9GZO - chains N and B of the 5 polymer chains in the assembly; structure by electron microscopy, 3.15 A resolution.

[Chain N]
Molecule: Non-template strand DNA
Sequence (63 nucleotides; each row starts with the number of its first residue; numbers below 1 keep their minus sign (DA-3 is residue -3)):
    -3 ATGTGTTAGTTGGGGGGTGACTGTTAAAAGTGCATACCGAACAAAGATAA
    47 AATTTGAAATCTG
Disordered / not traced: -3 to 19, 51-59

[Chain B]
Molecule: Dimethyladenosine transferase 2, mitochondrial
From: Homo sapiens
Notes: EC 2.1.1.-
UniProtKB: Q9H5Q4 (TFB2M_HUMAN); residue numbers follow UniProt; this construct covers 60-396
Chain sequence (337 residues; row label = number of the first residue in the row):
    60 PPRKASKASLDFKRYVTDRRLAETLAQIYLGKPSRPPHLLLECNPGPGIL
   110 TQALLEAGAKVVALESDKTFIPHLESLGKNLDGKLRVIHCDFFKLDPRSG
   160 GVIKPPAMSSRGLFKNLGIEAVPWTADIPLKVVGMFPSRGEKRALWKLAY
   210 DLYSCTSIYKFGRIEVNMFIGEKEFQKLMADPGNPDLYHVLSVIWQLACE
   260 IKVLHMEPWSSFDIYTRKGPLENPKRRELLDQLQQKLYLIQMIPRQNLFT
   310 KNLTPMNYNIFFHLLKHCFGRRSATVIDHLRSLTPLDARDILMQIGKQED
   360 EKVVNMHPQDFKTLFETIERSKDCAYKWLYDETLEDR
Disordered / not traced: 60-70, 280-286, 395-396
UniProt features mapped onto this chain:
  - region: Arg330, Arg331 (DNA-binding)
  - binding site (S-adenosyl-L-methionine): Val75, Glu124, Asp150
What the authors report for this chain:
  - binding site for Non-template strand DNA (chain N): Arg157, Ser158, Val161, Lys163, Tyr209
  - mutagenesis - R157G/G160S/V161G/I162S/K163G, R157DEL/S158DEL/G159DEL/G160DEL/V161DEL/I162DEL/K163DEL, S158A/G159A/G160A: abolished catalytic activity
  - mutagenesis - K163A: unchanged catalytic activity
  - mutagenesis - R157A, Y209A: decreased catalytic activity
  - mutagenesis - S158A/G159A/G160A, Y209A: unchanged binding to DNA-directed RNA polymerase, mitochondrial
  - mutagenesis - Y209A (7-fold): decreased binding to ATP

[How chain N and chain B interact]
Pairs across the interface (24):
  DG35(N) - Lys201(B)  salt bridge to the phosphate
  DG35(N) - Lys236(B)  salt bridge to the phosphate
  DG35(N) - His248(B)  sugar contact
  DA36(N) - Lys201(B)  salt bridge to the phosphate
  DA36(N) - Arg202(B)  base contact
  DA36(N) - Trp205(B)  hydrogen bond to the phosphate
  DA36(N) - Leu250(B)  phosphate contact
  DA37(N) - Trp205(B)  phosphate contact
  DA37(N) - Tyr209(B)  stacking on the base
  DA37(N) - Lys325(B)  salt bridge to the phosphate
  DC38(N) - Arg157(B)  hydrogen bond to the base
  DC38(N) - Arg202(B)  salt bridge to the phosphate
  DC38(N) - Lys206(B)  phosphate contact
  DA39(N) - Lys153(B)  phosphate contact
  DA39(N) - Pro156(B)  phosphate contact
  DA39(N) - Arg157(B)  hydrogen bond to the phosphate
  DA39(N) - Ser158(B)  hydrogen bond to the phosphate
  DA39(N) - Val161(B)  hydrogen bond to the base
  DA39(N) - Lys163(B)  hydrogen bond to the base
  DA39(N) - Ala166(B)  base contact
  DA40(N) - Lys153(B)  salt bridge to the phosphate
  DA40(N) - Ser158(B)  hydrogen bond to the base
  DA40(N) - Gly159(B)  base contact
  DA41(N) - Lys163(B)  hydrogen bond to the sugar
Other interface residues (no listed pair), chain B (19 interface residues in all): Ile162, Tyr317

[Overview]
Chain N and chain B form an interface of 7 and 19 residues respectively, with 8 hydrogen bonds, 6 salt bridges
and 1 aromatic stacking contact. Polar pairs include DC38(N)-Arg157(B), DA39(N)-Val161(B) and
DA39(N)-Lys163(B). From the paper: a binding site for Non-template strand DNA (chain N) at Arg157(B),
Ser158(B) and Val161(B) among others; R157G/G160S/V161G/I162S/K163G,
R157DEL/S158DEL/G159DEL/G160DEL/V161DEL/I162DEL/K163DEL and S158A/G159A/G160A of chain B abolish catalytic
activity; 6 substitutions were tested in all.
Chain N is Non-template strand DNA and chain B is Dimethyladenosine transferase 2, mitochondrial (Homo
sapiens); the structure, Cryo-EM structure of the human mitochondrial RNA polymerase transcription initiation
complex (POLRMT/TFB2M/DNA/RNA) without TFAM; and with ..., was determined by electron microscopy, deposited
together with 9GZM, 9GZN, 9R95 and 9R96.
